PDB entry 7AR9 | electron microscopy, 2.97 A resolution | chains L and c of the 35 polymer chains in the assembly

== Chain L ==
Name: ND5
From: Polytomella sp. Pringsheim 198.80
Amino-acid sequence (536 residues; row label = number of the first residue in the row):
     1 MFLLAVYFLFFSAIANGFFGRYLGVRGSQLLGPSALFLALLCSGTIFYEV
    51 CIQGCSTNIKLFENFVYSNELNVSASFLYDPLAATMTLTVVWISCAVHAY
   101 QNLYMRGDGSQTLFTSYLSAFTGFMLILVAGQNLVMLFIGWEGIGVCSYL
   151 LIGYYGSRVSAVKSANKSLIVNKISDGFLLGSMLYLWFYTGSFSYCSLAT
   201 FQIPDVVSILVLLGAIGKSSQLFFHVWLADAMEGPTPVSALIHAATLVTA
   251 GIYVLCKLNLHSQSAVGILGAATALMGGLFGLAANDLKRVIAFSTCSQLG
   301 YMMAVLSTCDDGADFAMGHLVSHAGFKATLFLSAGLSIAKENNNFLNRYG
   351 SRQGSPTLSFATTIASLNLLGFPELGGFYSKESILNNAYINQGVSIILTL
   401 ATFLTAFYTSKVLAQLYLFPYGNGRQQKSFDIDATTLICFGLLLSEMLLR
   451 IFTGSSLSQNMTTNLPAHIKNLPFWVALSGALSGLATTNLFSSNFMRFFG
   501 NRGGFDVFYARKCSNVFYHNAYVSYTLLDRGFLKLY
Residues lining bound ligands:
  - phosphatidylcholine (PC7; (7S)-4-hydroxy-N,N,N-trimethyl-9-oxo-7-[(palmitoyloxy)methyl]-3,5,8-trioxa-4-phosphahexacosan-1-aminium 4-oxide), molecule 1: L3, V6, Y7, F10, I14, F18, F19, L61, F62, E63, N64, F65, A75, F77, I127, M136, I139
  - phosphatidylcholine (PC7), molecule 2: F10, A13, I14, G17, F18, S110, L113, S116, Y117, A120, F124, I127, E142, G143, V146, C147, L150, Y154
  - phosphatidylcholine (PC7), molecule 3: S160, K163, S164, N166, K167, I170, V171, I174, F223, F224, D230, E233, D506, Y509, C513, S514, F517, Y518
  - phosphatidylethanolamine (PTY): L222, F223, G503, G504, F505, F508, K512

== Chain c ==
Name: KFYI
From: Polytomella sp. Pringsheim 198.80
Amino-acid sequence (110 residues; each row starts with the number of its first residue):
     1 MGGHDHHHPSVPEPPYAKYLANKSHYCPPDFHYSREIYAPYGGYFNDPKG
    51 WRTNTAIATLVMLAGAYAVFCFGNAREERLRAPKGWIPSQLWNDNVPTPV
   101 DYRGKVLKDE
Disordered / not traced: 1-10, 108-110

== How chain L and chain c interact ==
Residue-residue contacts (73):
  M1(L) - F70(c)
  M1(L) - E77(c)  hydrogen bond (backbone-side chain)
  M1(L) - W92(c)  hydrophobic
  F2(L) - E77(c)  hydrogen bond (backbone-side chain)
  F2(L) - R79(c)
  L3(L) - V69(c)  hydrophobic
  L3(L) - F72(c)  hydrophobic
  L3(L) - G73(c)
  L4(L) - A66(c)
  L4(L) - V69(c)  hydrophobic
  Y7(L) - V61(c)
  Y7(L) - M62(c)  hydrogen bond (side chain-backbone)
  Y7(L) - G65(c)
  Y7(L) - A66(c)
  Y7(L) - V69(c)  hydrophobic
  F8(L) - A66(c)  hydrophobic
  F11(L) - A58(c)
  F11(L) - M62(c)  hydrophobic
  N16(L) - Y41(c)
  G17(L) - Y41(c)
  F18(L) - P40(c)
  G20(L) - P40(c)
  G20(L) - Y41(c)
  R21(L) - Y38(c)
  R21(L) - A39(c)  hydrogen bond (side chain-backbone)
  R21(L) - P40(c)
  R21(L) - Y41(c)
  R21(L) - G42(c)
  R21(L) - P48(c)
  Y22(L) - P48(c)
  Y22(L) - W51(c)
  Y22(L) - N54(c)  hydrogen bond (backbone-side chain)
  L23(L) - W51(c)
  L23(L) - T55(c)
  L23(L) - A58(c)  hydrophobic
  G24(L) - N46(c)
  G24(L) - P48(c)
  V25(L) - Y26(c)  hydrophobic
  V25(L) - F45(c)
  V25(L) - N46(c)
  R26(L) - Y26(c)  hydrogen bond
  R26(L) - D47(c)  salt bridge
  R26(L) - W51(c)
  G27(L) - T55(c)
  L30(L) - W51(c)  hydrophobic
  L31(L) - M62(c)  hydrophobic
  Y48(L) - W86(c)
  Y48(L) - P88(c)
  E49(L) - R79(c)  salt bridge
  E49(L) - I87(c)
  E49(L) - P88(c)
  E49(L) - S89(c)  hydrogen bond
  Q53(L) - P83(c)
  Q53(L) - K84(c)  hydrogen bond (backbone-backbone)
  Q53(L) - G85(c)
  Q53(L) - W86(c)
  Q53(L) - I87(c)
  C55(L) - R79(c)
  C55(L) - P83(c)  hydrophobic
  T57(L) - E78(c)
  T57(L) - R79(c)  hydrogen bond
  N58(L) - R76(c)
  N58(L) - E78(c)  hydrogen bond (backbone-backbone)
  I59(L) - R76(c)
  I59(L) - E77(c)
  K60(L) - R76(c)
  L61(L) - F72(c)
  R106(L) - F45(c)
  G109(L) - G43(c)
  G109(L) - Y44(c)
  S110(L) - Y41(c)
  T112(L) - Y41(c)  hydrogen bond (side chain-backbone)
  T112(L) - N46(c)
Other interface residues (no listed pair), chain L (43 interface residues in all): F19, A35, L38, T45, I52, G54, S56, G107, D108, L113
Other interface residues (no listed pair), chain c (41 interface residues in all): T59, N74, R81, A82, Y102

== In short ==
43 residues of chain L and 41 residues of chain c are in contact; the contacts include 11 hydrogen bonds and 2
salt bridges. Polar pairs include R26(L)-D47(c), E49(L)-R79(c) and M1(L)-E77(c). Ligands of chain L: 3 copies
of phosphatidylcholine and phosphatidylethanolamine.
Chain L is ND5 and chain c is KFYI, both from Polytomella sp. Pringsheim 198.80; the structure, Cryo-EM
structure of Polytomella Complex-I (membrane arm), was determined by electron microscopy (same publication as
7AQQ, 7AQR, 7AQW, 7AR7, 7AR8, 7ARB, 7ARC and 7ARD).
